9NOX - chains C and D of the 5 polymer chains in the assembly; structure by electron microscopy, 3.00 A resolution.

# Chain C
Molecule: Guanine nucleotide-binding protein G(I)/G(S)/G(T) subunit beta-1
Organism: Homo sapiens
UniProtKB: P62873 (GBB1_HUMAN); residues 1-340 here = UniProt positions 1-340
Chain sequence (340 residues; row label = number of the first residue in the row):
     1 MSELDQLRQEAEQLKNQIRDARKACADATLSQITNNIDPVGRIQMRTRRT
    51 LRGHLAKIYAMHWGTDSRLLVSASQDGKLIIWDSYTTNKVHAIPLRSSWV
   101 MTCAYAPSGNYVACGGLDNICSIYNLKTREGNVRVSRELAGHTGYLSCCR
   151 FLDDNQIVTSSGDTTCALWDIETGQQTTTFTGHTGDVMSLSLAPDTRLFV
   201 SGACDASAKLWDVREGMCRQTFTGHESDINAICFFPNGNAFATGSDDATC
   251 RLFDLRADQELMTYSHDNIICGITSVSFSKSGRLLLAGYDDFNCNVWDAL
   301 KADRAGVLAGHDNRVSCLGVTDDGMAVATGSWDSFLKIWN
Disordered / not traced: 1
UniProt features mapped onto this chain:
  - modified residue: Ser2 (N-acetylserine), His266 (Phosphohistidine)
  - natural variant: Leu30 (L30F: In MRD42; uncertain significance), Arg52 (R52G: In MRD42), Gly64 (G64V: In MRD42), Asp76 (D76E: In MRD42; D76G: In MRD42), Gly77 (G77S: In MRD42), Lys78 (K78R: In MRD42), Ile80 (I80N: In MRD42; I80T: In MRD42), His91 (H91R: In MRD42; uncertain significance), Ala92 (A92T: In MRD42), Pro94 (P94S: In MRD42), Leu95 (L95P: In MRD42), Arg96 (R96L: In MRD42), 5 further natural variant entries in UniProt

# Chain D
Molecule: Guanine nucleotide-binding protein G(I)/G(S)/G(O) subunit gamma-2
Organism: Homo sapiens
UniProtKB: P59768 (GBG2_HUMAN); numbering as in UniProt (aligned over 1-71)
Chain sequence (71 residues; row label = number of the first residue in the row):
     1 MASNNTASIAQARKLVEQLKMEANIDRIKVSKAAADLMAYCEAHAKEDPL
    51 LTPVPASENPFREKKFFCAIL
Disordered / not traced: 1-6, 60-71
UniProt features mapped onto this chain:
  - modified residue: Ala2 (N-acetylalanine), Cys68 (Cysteine methyl ester)
  - lipidation: Cys68 (S-geranylgeranyl cysteine)

# Interface between chain C and chain D
Pairs across the interface - 77 pairs, chain C then chain D:
  Glu3(C) - Ile9(D)
  Leu4(C) - Ile9(D)  hydrophobic
  Leu7(C) - Ile9(D)  hydrophobic
  Leu7(C) - Ala12(D)
  Leu7(C) - Arg13(D)
  Leu7(C) - Val16(D)
  Ala11(C) - Leu19(D)
  Leu14(C) - Val16(D)
  Leu14(C) - Leu19(D)  hydrophobic
  Leu14(C) - Lys20(D)
  Lys15(C) - Leu19(D)
  Gln17(C) - Ala23(D)
  Ile18(C) - Leu19(D)  hydrophobic
  Ile18(C) - Ala23(D)  hydrophobic
  Ala21(C) - Arg27(D)
  Arg22(C) - Arg27(D)
  Cys25(C) - Arg27(D)  hydrogen bond (side chain-backbone)
  Cys25(C) - Ile28(D)  hydrogen bond (side chain-backbone)
  Cys25(C) - Lys29(D)
  Cys25(C) - Val30(D)  hydrogen bond (backbone-backbone)
  Ala26(C) - Val30(D)  hydrophobic
  Asp27(C) - Val30(D)
  Asp27(C) - Ser31(D)  hydrogen bond (side chain-backbone)
  Ala28(C) - Val30(D)
  Leu30(C) - Ala34(D)  hydrophobic
  Ile33(C) - Ser31(D)
  Ile33(C) - Ala34(D)  hydrophobic
  Ile33(C) - Met38(D)  hydrophobic
  Thr34(C) - Met38(D)
  Ile37(C) - Met38(D)  hydrophobic
  Val40(C) - Leu51(D)  hydrophobic
  Ile43(C) - Leu50(D)
  Met45(C) - Leu50(D)  hydrophobic
  Tyr85(C) - Asn59(D)
  Lys209(C) - Gln18(D)
  Lys209(C) - Glu22(D)  salt bridge
  Cys218(C) - Gln18(D)
  Arg219(C) - Glu22(D)
  Thr221(C) - Glu22(D)  hydrogen bond
  Phe235(C) - Tyr40(D)  hydrophobic
  Phe235(C) - Cys41(D)  hydrophobic
  Pro236(C) - Tyr40(D)
  Asn237(C) - Tyr40(D)
  Leu252(C) - Leu37(D)  hydrophobic
  Asp254(C) - Ala33(D)
  Asp254(C) - Leu37(D)
  Arg256(C) - Asp26(D)
  Arg256(C) - Arg27(D)
  Arg256(C) - Ile28(D)  hydrogen bond (backbone-backbone)
  Arg256(C) - Asp36(D)  salt bridge
  Ala257(C) - Arg27(D)
  Ala257(C) - Ile28(D)
  Asp258(C) - Arg27(D)  salt bridge
  Gln259(C) - Val30(D)
  Leu261(C) - Val30(D)  hydrophobic
  Ser279(C) - Asp48(D)  hydrogen bond
  Ser279(C) - Leu50(D)
  Lys280(C) - Glu47(D)
  Lys280(C) - Asp48(D)  hydrogen bond (backbone-side chain)
  Ser281(C) - Tyr40(D)
  Ser281(C) - Cys41(D)
  Ser281(C) - His44(D)
  Ser281(C) - Asp48(D)  hydrogen bond
  Gly282(C) - Cys41(D)
  Arg283(C) - Cys41(D)
  Arg283(C) - Leu51(D)
  Leu284(C) - Leu51(D)  hydrophobic
  Leu300(C) - Met38(D)  hydrophobic
  Leu300(C) - Cys41(D)  hydrophobic
  Asp323(C) - Pro49(D)
  Gly324(C) - Pro49(D)
  Gly324(C) - Leu50(D)
  Met325(C) - Pro49(D)  hydrophobic
  Met325(C) - Leu50(D)
  Met325(C) - Val54(D)  hydrophobic
  Asn340(C) - Leu50(D)
  Asn340(C) - Asn59(D)
Interface residues without a listed pair, chain C (58 interface residues in all): Glu10, Ala24, Thr29, Thr181, Gly182, Gln220, Ala240, Leu286, Ala326, Val327, Trp339
Interface residues without a listed pair, chain D (36 interface residues in all): Ser8, Lys14, Ile25, Glu42, Ala45, Glu58

# Overview
58 residues of chain C face 36 of chain D across their interface, with 9 hydrogen bonds and 3 salt bridges.
Polar pairs include Lys209(C)-Glu22(D), Arg256(C)-Asp36(D) and Asp258(C)-Arg27(D).
Here chain C is Guanine nucleotide-binding protein G(I)/G(S)/G(T) subunit beta-1 and chain D is Guanine
nucleotide-binding protein G(I)/G(S)/G(O) subunit gamma-2, both from Homo sapiens. Entry 9NOX (Transmembrane
domains of the human TAS1R2 sweet receptor subunit in complex with miniGs/gust25) was determined by electron
microscopy, deposited together with 9NOR, 9NOS, 9NOT, 9NOU, 9NOV, 9NOW and 9O38.
